PDB entry 2O0C | X-ray diffraction, 2.60 A resolution | chain A

# Chain A
Name: Alr2278 protein
Organism: Nostoc sp
UniProt: Q8YUQ7 (Q8YUQ7_ANASP); residue numbers follow UniProt; this construct covers 1-189
Amino-acid sequence (189 residues; numbered 1 to 189; the number before each row is that of its first residue):
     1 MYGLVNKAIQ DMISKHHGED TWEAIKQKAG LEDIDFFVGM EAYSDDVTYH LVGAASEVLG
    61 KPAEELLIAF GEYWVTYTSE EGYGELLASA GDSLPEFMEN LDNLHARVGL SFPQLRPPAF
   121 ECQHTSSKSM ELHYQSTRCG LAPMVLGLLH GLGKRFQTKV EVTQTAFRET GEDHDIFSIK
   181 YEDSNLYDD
Unresolved in the structure: 183-189
Bound ions: heme Fe: His-105 (together with nitric oxide)
Small-molecule neighbours: heme / nitric oxide: Met-1, Tyr-2, Val-5, Trp-74, Thr-78, Tyr-83, Leu-86, Leu-87, Phe-97, Met-98, Leu-101, Leu-104, His-105, Val-108, Gln-114, Leu-115, Arg-116, Pro-118, Phe-120, Tyr-134, Ser-136, Arg-138, Leu-141, Met-144, Val-145, Leu-148, Leu-152

# Summary
Ligands of chain A: heme / nitric oxide.
Chain A is Alr2278 protein (Nostoc sp); the structure, Crystal structure of the H-NOX domain from Nostoc sp.
PCC 7120 complexed to NO, was determined by X-ray diffraction together with 2O09 and 2O0G from the same study.
